PDB entry 3K3J | X-ray diffraction, 2.00 A resolution | chain A

== Chain A ==
Name: Mitogen-activated protein kinase 14
Source organism: Homo sapiens
Notes: EC 2.7.11.24
UniProt: Q16539 (MK14_HUMAN); numbering as in UniProt (aligned over 1-360)
Sequence (362 residues; numbered -1 to 360; the number before each row is that of its first residue; numbers below 1 keep their minus sign (Gly-1 is residue -1)):
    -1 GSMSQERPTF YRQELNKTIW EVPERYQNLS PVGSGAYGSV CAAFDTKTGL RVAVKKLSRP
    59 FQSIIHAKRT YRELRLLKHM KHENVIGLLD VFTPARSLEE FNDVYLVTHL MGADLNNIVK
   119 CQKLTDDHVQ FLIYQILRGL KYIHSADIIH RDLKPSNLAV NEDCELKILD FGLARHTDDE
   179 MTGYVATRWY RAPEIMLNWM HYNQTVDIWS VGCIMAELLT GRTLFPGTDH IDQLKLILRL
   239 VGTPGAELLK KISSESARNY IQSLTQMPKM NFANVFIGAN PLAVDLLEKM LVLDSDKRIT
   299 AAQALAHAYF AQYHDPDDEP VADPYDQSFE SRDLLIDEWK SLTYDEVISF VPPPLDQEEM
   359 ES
Not modelled in the structure: -1 to 4, 34-35, 117-120, 170-182, 353-360
Differences from the reference sequence: expression tag (-1 to 0)
UniProt features mapped onto this chain:
  - motif: Thr180 to Tyr182 (TXY)
  - active site: Asp168 (Proton acceptor)
  - binding site (ATP): Val30 to Val38, Lys53
  - modified residue: Ser2 (N-acetylserine), Thr16 (Phosphothreonine), Lys53 (N6-acetyllysine), Lys152 (N6-acetyllysine), Thr180 (Phosphothreonine), Tyr182 (Phosphotyrosine), Thr263 (Phosphothreonine), Tyr323 (Phosphotyrosine)
  - natural variant: Ala51 (A51V: In a gastric adenocarcinoma sample), Pro322 (P322R: In a lung adenocarcinoma sample)
  - mutagenesis: Ala34 (A34V: Lowered kinase activity), Lys53 (K53R: Loss of kinase activity), Lys54 (K54R: Impairs MAP2K6/MKK6-dependent autophosphorylation), Tyr69 (Y69H: Lowered kinase activity), Asp168 (D168A: Loss of kinase activity), Thr175 (T175A: No effect on either the kinase activity or tyrosine phosphorylation), Asp176 (D176A: Emulation of the active state. Increase in activity; when associated with S-327 or L-327), Asp177 (D177A: Loss of kinase activity), Thr180 (T180E: Loss of kinase activity), Tyr182 (Y182F: Loss of kinase activity), Ala320 (A320T: Lowered kinase activity), Phe327 (F327L: Emulation of the active state. Increase in activity; when associated with A-176; F327S: Emulation of the active state. Increase in activity; when associated with A-176), 1 further mutagenesis entry in UniProt

== Overview ==
UniProt lists active-site residue Asp168, 10 ATP-binding residues and 13 mutagenesis sites.
Chain A is Mitogen-activated protein kinase 14 (Homo sapiens); the structure, P38alpha bound to novel DFG-out
compound PF-00416121, was determined by X-ray diffraction (same publication as 3K3I).
